4WW1 - chains A and B; structure by X-ray diffraction, 1.38 A resolution.

# Chain A
Name: TCR Alpha Chain-TRAV21-TRAJ8
From: Homo sapiens
Chain sequence (207 residues; numbered 0 to 220; 14 numbers in that range are skipped by the numbering (no residue carries them; nothing is unmodelled there); the number before each row is that of its first residue; numbering starts at 0):
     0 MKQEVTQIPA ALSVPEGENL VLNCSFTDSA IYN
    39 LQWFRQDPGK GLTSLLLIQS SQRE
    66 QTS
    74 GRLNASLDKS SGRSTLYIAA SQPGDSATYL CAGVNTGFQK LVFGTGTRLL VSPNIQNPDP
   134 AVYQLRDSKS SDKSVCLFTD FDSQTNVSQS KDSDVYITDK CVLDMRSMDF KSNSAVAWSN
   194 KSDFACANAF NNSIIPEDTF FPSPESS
Not modelled in the structure: 0-1, 46-48, 143-144, 218-220
Disulfides: Cys23-Cys104, Cys149-Cys199
What the authors report for this chain:
  - mutagenesis - Y31A: abolished binding to CD1d-alpha-GalCer
  - mutagenesis - Y31F: increased binding to CD1d-alpha-GalCer

# Chain B
Name: TCR Beta Chain-TRBV7-8
From: Homo sapiens
Chain sequence (243 residues; row label = number of the first residue in the row; note: 12 numbers in that range are skipped by the numbering (no residue carries them; nothing is unmodelled there); numbering starts at 0):
     0 MGAGVSQSPR YKVAKRGQDV ALRCDPISGH VS
    39 LFWYQQALGQ GPEFLTYFQN EAQ
    66 LDKSGLPSDR FFAERP
    83 EGSVSTLKIQ RTQQEDSAVY LCASSSRDLE QYFGPGTRLT VTEDLKNVFP PEVAVFEPSE
   143 AEISHTQKAT LVCLATGFYP DHVELSWWVN GKEVHSGVCT DPQPLKEQPA LNDSRYALSS
   203 RLRVSATFWQ NPRNHFRCQV QFYGLSENDE WTQDRAKPVT QIVSAEAWGR AD
Not modelled in the structure: 0, 254
Disulfides: Cys23-Cys104, Cys155-Cys220
What the authors report for this chain:
  - mutagenesis - L111A: abolished binding to CD1d-alpha-GalCer

# Chain A / chain B interface
Contacting residue pairs - 91 pairs, chain A then chain B:
  Tyr31(A) with Leu111(B)
  Gln40(A) with Gln113(B)
  Phe42(A) with Phe115(B), hydrophobic
  Gln44(A) with Gln44(B), hydrogen bond
  Gly49(A) with Gly116(B); Pro117(B), hydrogen bond (backbone-backbone)
  Leu50(A) with Phe115(B), hydrophobic
  Ser52(A) with Glu112(B); Gln113(B)
  Leu55(A) with Glu112(B)
  Gln112(A) with Phe40(B); Tyr55(B), hydrogen bond; Gln113(B), hydrogen bond (backbone-side chain)
  Lys113(A) with Phe40(B); Tyr42(B); Phe52(B); Asp67(B)
  Leu114(A) with Tyr42(B), hydrogen bond (backbone-side chain); Gln113(B)
  Phe116(A) with Pro50(B); Phe115(B), hydrophobic
  Gly117(A) with Gly49(B)
  Thr118(A) with Gly47(B); Gln48(B); Gly49(B)
  Asp132(A) with His147(B), salt bridge
  Tyr136(A) with Ser141(B); Ala143(B); Glu144(B); His147(B); Thr148(B)
  Gln137(A) with Ser141(B)
  Leu138(A) with Phe138(B); Glu139(B); Thr152(B); Val154(B), hydrophobic
  Arg139(A) with Phe138(B); Glu139(B), hydrogen bond (backbone-backbone)
  Asp140(A) with Val137(B); Phe138(B)
  Ser141(A) with Val137(B), hydrogen bond (backbone-backbone); Glu139(B); Glu248(B), hydrogen bond (side chain-backbone); Ala249(B)
  Lys146(A) with Phe138(B)
  Ser147(A) with Phe138(B)
  Val148(A) with Phe138(B), hydrophobic; Leu156(B), hydrophobic
  Leu150(A) with Thr152(B)
  Thr152(A) with Arg205(B)
  Asp153(A) with Thr148(B); Arg205(B), salt bridge
  Ser166(A) with Pro191(B)
  Tyr169(A) with Leu187(B), hydrophobic; Lys188(B); Glu189(B), hydrogen bond (side chain-backbone)
  Ile170(A) with Leu187(B)
  Thr171(A) with Asp183(B); Ser201(B); Arg203(B), hydrogen bond
  Asp172(A) with Arg203(B)
  Cys174(A) with Cys181(B), disulfide; Thr182(B); Asp183(B); Arg203(B), hydrogen bond
  Val175(A) with Cys181(B), hydrogen bond (backbone-side chain)
  Leu176(A) with Gly179(B); Val180(B); Cys181(B); Arg205(B)
  Asp177(A) with Ser178(B), hydrogen bond (backbone-side chain); Gly179(B), hydrogen bond (backbone-backbone)
  Met178(A) with Lys150(B); Ser178(B); Gly179(B); Arg205(B); Val206(B); Ser207(B)
  Arg179(A) with Ser178(B), hydrogen bond (backbone-side chain)
  Met181(A) with Lys150(B)
  Phe183(A) with Lys150(B); Arg205(B)
  Ser185(A) with Arg205(B), hydrogen bond
  Ser187(A) with Arg203(B), hydrogen bond
  Ala188(A) with Arg203(B)
  Val189(A) with Ser201(B); Arg203(B)
  Trp191(A) with Leu156(B), hydrophobic; Ala199(B), hydrophobic
  Phe213(A) with His147(B)
  Pro215(A) with Ala143(B), hydrophobic
Also at the interface, not in a pair above, chain A (49 interface residues in all): Leu103, Ser180
Also at the interface, not in a pair above, chain B (52 interface residues in all): Ser31, Leu103, Ala136, Pro140, Thr158, Pro184
Inter-chain disulfides: Cys174(A)-Cys181(B)

# In short
49 residues of chain A face 52 of chain B across their interface, with 1 disulfide bond, 17 hydrogen bonds and
2 salt bridges. Polar pairs include Asp132(A)-His147(B), Asp153(A)-Arg205(B) and Gln44(A)-Gln44(B). From the
paper: Y31A of chain A abolishes binding to CD1d-alpha-GalCer; Y31F of chain A increases binding to
CD1d-alpha-GalCer.
Here chain A is TCR Alpha Chain-TRAV21-TRAJ8 and chain B is TCR Beta Chain-TRBV7-8, both from Homo sapiens.
Entry 4WW1 (Crystal structure of human TCR Alpha Chain-TRAV21-TRAJ8 and Beta Chain-TRBV7-8) was determined by
X-ray diffraction, deposited together with 4WW2 and 4WWK.
